Entry 7IA0 (X-ray diffraction, 2.39 A resolution); this record covers chains A and B.

== Chain A ==
Name: Serine protease subunit NS2B
Organism: Zika virus
UniProtKB: Q32ZE1 (POLG_ZIKV); residues 46-89 here correspond to UniProt positions 1414-1457 (UniProt number = residue number + 1368)
Sequence (46 residues; numbered 44 to 89; the number before each row is that of its first residue):
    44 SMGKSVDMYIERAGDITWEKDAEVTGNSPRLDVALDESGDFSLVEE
Unresolved in the structure: 44-49, 89
Sequence notes: expression tag (44-45)

== Chain B ==
Name: Serine protease NS3
Organism: Zika virus
Notes: EC 3.4.21.91, 3.6.1.15, 3.6.4.13
UniProtKB: Q32ZE1 (POLG_ZIKV); residues 11-177 here correspond to UniProt positions 1509-1675 (UniProt number = residue number + 1498)
Sequence (168 residues; numbered 10 to 177; the number before each row is that of its first residue):
    10 MKEVKKGETTDGVYRVMTRRLLGSTQVGVGVMQEGVFHTMWHVTKGAALR
    60 SGEGRLDPYWGDVKQDLVSYCGPWKLDAAWDGLSEVQLLAVPPGERAKNI
   110 QTLPGIFKTKDGDIGAVALDYPAGTSGSPILDKCGRVIGLYGNGVVIKNG
   160 SYVSAITQGKREEETPVE
Unresolved in the structure: 10-15, 172-177
Sequence notes: initiating methionine (10); conflict Lys107 (Arg1605 in Q32ZE1)
Swiss-Prot annotation at these positions:
  - active site (Charge relay system): His51, Asp75, Ser135

== Chain A / chain B interface ==
Residue-residue contacts (88):
  Asp50(A) with Ala57(B); Arg59(B)
  Met51(A) with Met26(B); Val52(B); Thr53(B); Leu58(B); Arg59(B), hydrogen bond (backbone-backbone)
  Tyr52(A) with Arg24(B); Val25(B); Met26(B), hydrogen bond (backbone-backbone); Arg28(B); Ser33(B), hydrogen bond; Arg59(B)
  Ile53(A) with Tyr23(B), hydrophobic; Arg24(B); Met41(B), hydrophobic; Phe46(B), hydrophobic; Arg59(B), hydrogen bond (backbone-backbone); Ser60(B); Leu65(B), hydrophobic
  Glu54(A) with Tyr23(B); Arg24(B), hydrogen bond (backbone-backbone)
  Arg55(A) with Glu17(B); Asp20(B), hydrogen bond (side chain-backbone); Gly21(B); Val22(B); Tyr23(B)
  Ala56(A) with Val22(B), hydrogen bond (backbone-backbone); Val100(B), hydrophobic; Ala106(B)
  Gly57(A) with Gly21(B); Val22(B), hydrogen bond (backbone-backbone)
  Asp58(A) with Leu98(B)
  Ile59(A) with Gly21(B); Val22(B); Val40(B), hydrophobic; Leu98(B), hydrophobic; Leu140(B), hydrophobic; Gly144(B)
  Thr60(A) with Asn108(B), hydrogen bond (backbone-side chain); Leu140(B)
  Trp61(A) with Glu94(B); Val95(B); Gln96(B); Gln110(B); Asp141(B); Lys142(B)
  Glu62(A) with Gln96(B), hydrogen bond (backbone-side chain); Asn108(B)
  Ala65(A) with Gln96(B); Asn108(B)
  Glu66(A) with Ile109(B); Gln110(B), hydrogen bond (backbone-backbone)
  Val67(A) with Glu94(B); Gln110(B)
  Thr68(A) with Ile109(B); Gln110(B), hydrogen bond (backbone-backbone); Thr111(B), hydrogen bond (backbone-side chain); Leu128(B)
  Gly69(A) with Thr111(B)
  Asn70(A) with Leu112(B); Ala127(B)
  Ser71(A) with Leu112(B), hydrogen bond (side chain-backbone); Pro113(B); Gly114(B)
  Pro72(A) with Gly114(B); Ile115(B), hydrogen bond (backbone-backbone)
  Arg73(A) with Ile115(B); Lys117(B)
  Leu74(A) with Ile115(B), hydrogen bond (backbone-backbone); Phe116(B); Lys117(B), hydrogen bond (backbone-backbone)
  Asp75(A) with Lys117(B)
  Val76(A) with Phe116(B), hydrophobic; Lys117(B), hydrogen bond (backbone-backbone); Thr118(B)
  Leu78(A) with Lys73(B)
  Asp79(A) with Lys73(B)
  Glu80(A) with Lys73(B)
  Ser81(A) with Val72(B)
  Gly82(A) with Val72(B); Lys73(B); Asn152(B), hydrogen bond (backbone-side chain)
  Phe84(A) with Asn152(B); Gly153(B)
  Ser85(A) with Val154(B)
  Leu86(A) with Val154(B); Val155(B)
Other interface residues (no listed pair), chain B (59 interface residues in all): Thr19, Thr27, Val36, Lys107, Ile123, Pro138, Val146, Ile156, Val162, Ala164

== In short ==
The interface between chain A and chain B involves 33 residues on one side and 59 on the other; the contacts
include 19 hydrogen bonds. Polar contacts include Tyr52(A)-Ser33(B), Arg55(A)-Asp20(B) and Thr60(A)-Asn108(B).
From UniProt: 3 active-site residues on chain B.
Chain A is Serine protease subunit NS2B and chain B is Serine protease NS3, both from Zika virus; the
structure, Group deposition of ZIKV NS2B-NS3 protease in complex with inhibitors from ASAP Discovery
Consortium -- Crystal ..., was determined by X-ray diffraction.
